1A0Q - chains L and H; structure by X-ray diffraction, 2.30 A resolution.

Chain L:
Molecule: 29G11 fab (light chain)
Source organism: Mus musculus
Notes: fragment: fab; antibody fragment or engineered binder
Chain sequence (212 residues; numbered 1 to 213; 1 number in that range is skipped by the numbering (no residue carries it; nothing is unmodelled there); the number before each row is that of its first residue):
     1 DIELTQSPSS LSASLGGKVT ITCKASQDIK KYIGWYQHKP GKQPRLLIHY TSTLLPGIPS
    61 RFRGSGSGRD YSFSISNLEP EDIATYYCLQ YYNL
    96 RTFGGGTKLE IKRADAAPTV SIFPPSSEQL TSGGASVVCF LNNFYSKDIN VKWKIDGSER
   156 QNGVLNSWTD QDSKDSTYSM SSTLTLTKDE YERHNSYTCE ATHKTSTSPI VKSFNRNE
Not modelled in the structure: 1
Disulfide bonds: Cys23-Cys88, Cys134-Cys194
Construct notes: conflict Leu4 (Met in 12002896), Thr22 (Ala in 12002896), Ser26 (Asn in 12002896), Lys30 (Asn in 12002896), Gly34 (Ala in 12002896), Gln43 (Gly in 12002896), Leu55 (Gln in 12002896), Arg63 (Ser in 12002896), Tyr92 (Asp in 12002896), Ser141 (Pro140 in 12002896), Glu187 (Gly186 in 12002896)
Bound ions: Zn2+ near Glu185 (its only coordinating residue here)
Small-molecule neighbours: HEP (phenyl[1-(N-succinylamino)pentyl]phosphonate): Gly34, Tyr36, Leu46, His49, Leu89, Tyr91, Arg96, Phe98

Chain H:
Molecule: 29G11 fab (heavy chain)
Source organism: Mus musculus
Notes: fragment: fab; antibody fragment or engineered binder
Chain sequence (217 residues; each row starts with the number of its first residue; a row labelled like 82A-82C holds insertion residues (82A, then the next letters in order)):
     1 EVQLQESDAE LVKPGASVKI SCKASGYTFT DHVIHWVKQK PEQGLEWIGY IS
   52A P
    53 GNGDIKYNEK FKGKATLTAD KSSSTAYMQL
82A-82C NSL
    83 TSEDSAVYLC KRGYYGRS
100A-100B NV
   101 DYWGQGTTLT VSSAKTTPPS VYPLAPGSAA QTNSMVTLGC LVKGYFPEPV TVTWNSGSLS
   161 SGVHTFPAVL QSDLYTLSSS VTVPSSTWPS ETVTCNVAHP ASSTKVDKKI E
Not modelled in the structure: 1, 98-100, 100A, 127-133
Disulfide bonds: Cys22-Cys92, Cys140-Cys195
Construct notes: conflict Asp8 (Gly4 in 3399661), Ala9 (Pro5 in 3399661), Ile20 (Met16 in 3399661), 22 further conflict positions vs the reference (3399661) not listed
Bound ions: Zn2+ near His32 (its only coordinating residue here)
Small-molecule neighbours: HEP (phenyl[1-(N-succinylamino)pentyl]phosphonate): His35, Val37, Trp47, Lys93, Gly95, Tyr96, Tyr97, Trp103

Interface between chain L and chain H:
Contacting residue pairs - 61 pairs, chain L then chain H:
  Ser9(L) - Gln43(H)  hydrogen bond (backbone-side chain)
  Tyr36(L) - Lys93(H)  hydrogen bond
  Tyr36(L) - Asp101(H)
  His38(L) - Gln39(H)
  His38(L) - Lys40(H)  hydrogen bond
  Pro44(L) - Trp103(H)  hydrogen bond (backbone-side chain)
  Thr85(L) - Gln43(H)
  Tyr87(L) - Lys40(H)  hydrogen bond
  Tyr87(L) - Gln43(H)
  Tyr87(L) - Gly44(H)  hydrogen bond (side chain-backbone)
  Tyr87(L) - Leu45(H)
  Leu94(L) - Trp47(H)  hydrophobic
  Leu94(L) - Lys58(H)
  Leu94(L) - Tyr59(H)
  Arg96(L) - His35(H)  hydrogen bond
  Arg96(L) - Trp47(H)
  Phe98(L) - Leu45(H)
  Phe98(L) - Trp47(H)
  Gly100(L) - Gln43(H)
  Gly101(L) - Gln43(H)  hydrogen bond (backbone-side chain)
  Lys103(L) - Gln43(H)
  Ser116(L) - Thr137(H)
  Phe118(L) - Leu124(H)
  Phe118(L) - Ala125(H)
  Phe118(L) - Pro126(H)
  Phe118(L) - Thr137(H)
  Pro119(L) - Ala125(H)
  Ser121(L) - Tyr122(H)
  Ser121(L) - Pro123(H)
  Glu123(L) - Pro123(H)
  Gln124(L) - Tyr122(H)
  Ser131(L) - Leu141(H)
  Ser131(L) - Lys143(H)
  Val133(L) - Leu124(H)  hydrophobic
  Val133(L) - Leu141(H)  hydrophobic
  Phe135(L) - Leu124(H)  hydrophobic
  Phe135(L) - Phe166(H)  hydrophobic
  Phe135(L) - Ser178(H)
  Phe135(L) - Ser179(H)
  Phe135(L) - Ser180(H)
  Asn137(L) - His164(H)
  Asn137(L) - Ser180(H)  hydrogen bond
  Asn138(L) - His164(H)  hydrogen bond
  Val159(L) - Gln171(H)  hydrogen bond (backbone-side chain)
  Leu160(L) - Val169(H)  hydrophobic
  Leu160(L) - Gln171(H)
  Leu160(L) - Thr176(H)
  Asn161(L) - Val169(H)
  Ser162(L) - Phe166(H)
  Ser162(L) - Pro167(H)  hydrogen bond (side chain-backbone)
  Ser162(L) - Val169(H)
  Trp163(L) - Pro167(H)
  Thr164(L) - Thr165(H)
  Thr164(L) - Phe166(H)
  Ser174(L) - His164(H)  hydrogen bond
  Ser174(L) - Phe166(H)
  Met175(L) - Phe166(H)
  Ser176(L) - Phe166(H)
  Ser176(L) - Ser178(H)  hydrogen bond
  Thr178(L) - Leu141(H)
  Thr180(L) - Lys143(H)  hydrogen bond
Interface residues without a listed pair, chain L (38 interface residues in all): Gly99, Thr102, Ser127, Asp167
Interface residues without a listed pair, chain H (35 interface residues in all): Val37, Glu46, Leu138, Gly139, Thr182

Summary:
Chain L and chain H form an interface of 38 and 35 residues respectively; the contacts include 15 hydrogen
bonds. Polar pairs include Ser9(L)-Gln43(H), Tyr36(L)-Lys93(H) and His38(L)-Lys40(H). Compound HEP is bound
between chain L and chain H.
Here chain L is 29G11 fab (light chain) and chain H is 29G11 fab (heavy chain), both from Mus musculus. Entry
1A0Q (29G11 complexed with phenyl [1-(1-N-succinylamino)pentyl] phosphonate) was determined by X-ray
diffraction.
